Entry 8QTF (X-ray diffraction, 1.90 A resolution); this record covers chains A and B of the 4 polymer chains in the assembly.

# Chain A (and B)
Name: 14-3-3-like protein GF14 omega
Source organism: Arabidopsis thaliana
Notes: chain B of this document is another copy of the same molecule, construct and numbering; everything in this record applies to it too
Reference sequence: Q01525 (14332_ARATH); residues 1-240 here = UniProt positions 1-240
Amino-acid sequence (242 residues; each row starts with the number of its first residue; numbers below 1 keep their minus sign (Gly-1 is residue -1)):
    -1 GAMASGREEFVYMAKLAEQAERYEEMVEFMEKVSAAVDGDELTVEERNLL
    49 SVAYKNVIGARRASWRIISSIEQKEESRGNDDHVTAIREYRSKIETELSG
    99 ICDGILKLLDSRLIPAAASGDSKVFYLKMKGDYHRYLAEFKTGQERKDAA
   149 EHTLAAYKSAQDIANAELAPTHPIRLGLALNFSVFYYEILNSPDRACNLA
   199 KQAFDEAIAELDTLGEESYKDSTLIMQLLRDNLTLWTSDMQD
Unresolved in the structure: -1 to 3, 238-240 (chain B: 237-240)
Differences from the reference sequence: expression tag (-1 to 0)
Curated features (UniProtKB/Swiss-Prot):
  - modified residue: Ser67 (Phosphoserine), Ser109 (Phosphoserine), Ser190 (Phosphoserine), Thr211 (Phosphothreonine)
From the paper describing this entry:
  - self-association interface (contacts with another copy of this molecule); pairs are residue here / residue on that copy: Ala18-Ser62, Ser62
  - post-translational modification sites: Ser62 (citing earlier work)

# Chain A / chain B interface
Contacting residue pairs (34; chain A residue first):
  Tyr10(A) - Glu73(B)
  Tyr10(A) - His81(B)
  Tyr10(A) - Ile85(B)
  Met11(A) - Tyr88(B)  hydrophobic
  Leu14(A) - Ile66(B)
  Leu14(A) - Ile69(B)  hydrophobic
  Leu14(A) - Ile85(B)  hydrophobic
  Ala15(A) - Tyr88(B)
  Gln17(A) - Ile65(B)
  Gln17(A) - Ile69(B)
  Ala18(A) - Ser62(B)  hydrogen bond (backbone-side chain)
  Ala18(A) - Ile65(B)  hydrophobic
  Arg20(A) - Tyr88(B)  hydrogen bond
  Arg20(A) - Lys91(B)
  Arg20(A) - Glu95(B)  salt bridge
  Glu23(A) - Tyr88(B)  hydrogen bond
  Glu23(A) - Lys91(B)  salt bridge
  Ser62(A) - Ala18(B)  hydrogen bond (side chain-backbone)
  Ile65(A) - Gln17(B)
  Ile66(A) - Leu14(B)
  Ile69(A) - Leu14(B)  hydrophobic
  Ile69(A) - Gln17(B)
  Glu73(A) - Tyr10(B)  hydrogen bond
  His81(A) - Tyr10(B)
  Ala84(A) - Met11(B)  hydrophobic
  Ile85(A) - Tyr10(B)
  Ile85(A) - Leu14(B)  hydrophobic
  Glu87(A) - Gly-1(B)  hydrogen bond (side chain-backbone)
  Tyr88(A) - Met11(B)  hydrophobic
  Tyr88(A) - Ala15(B)
  Tyr88(A) - Arg20(B)  hydrogen bond
  Tyr88(A) - Glu23(B)  hydrogen bond
  Lys91(A) - Glu23(B)  salt bridge
  Glu95(A) - Arg20(B)  salt bridge
Also at the interface, not in a pair above, chain A (23 interface residues in all): Phe27, Arg59, Ile92
Also at the interface, not in a pair above, chain B (23 interface residues in all): Phe27, Arg59, Ala84, Ile92

# In short
The chain A/chain B interface involves 23 residues from each chain, with 8 hydrogen bonds and 4 salt bridges.
Polar contacts include Arg20(A)-Glu95(B), Glu23(A)-Lys91(B) and Ala18(A)-Ser62(B). From the paper: a
modification site at Ser62(A); a self-association interface involving Ala18(A) and Ser62(A).
Chain A and chain B are both 14-3-3-like protein GF14 omega (Arabidopsis thaliana); the structure, Crystal
structure of a C-terminally truncated version of Arabidopsis thaliana 14-3-3 omega in complex with a ..., was
determined by X-ray diffraction together with 8QTC, 8QTT and 8QT5 from the same study.
